Entry 5GLZ (X-ray diffraction, 2.00 A resolution); this record covers chain A.

Chain A:
Name: galectin
Organism: Toxascaris leonina
Amino-acid sequence (284 residues; numbered -5 to 278; the number before each row is that of its first residue; numbers below 1 keep their minus sign (His-5 is residue -5)):
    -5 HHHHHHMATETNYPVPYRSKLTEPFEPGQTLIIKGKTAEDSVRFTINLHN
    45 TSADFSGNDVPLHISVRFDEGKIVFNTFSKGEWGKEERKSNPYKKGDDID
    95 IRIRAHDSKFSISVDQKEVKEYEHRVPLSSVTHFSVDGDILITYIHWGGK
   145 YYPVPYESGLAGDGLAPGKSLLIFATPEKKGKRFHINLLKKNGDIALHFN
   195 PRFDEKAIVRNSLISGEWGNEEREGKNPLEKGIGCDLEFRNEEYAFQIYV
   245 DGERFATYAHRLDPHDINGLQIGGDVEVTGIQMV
Not modelled in the structure: -5 to 0
Residues lining bound ligands: beta-D-glucopyranose (BGC): His192, Asn194, Arg196, Val203, Asn205, Trp212, Glu215

Summary:
Ligands of chain A: beta-D-glucopyranose.
Chain A is galectin (Toxascaris leonina); the structure, Tl-gal with Glucose, was determined by X-ray
diffraction together with 5GLT, 5GLU, 5GLV, 5GLW and 5GM0 from the same study.
